PDB entry 6U5F | electron microscopy, 3.80 A resolution | chains i and v of the 54 polymer chains in the assembly

[Chain i (and v)]
Molecule: Sheath PA0622
From: Pseudomonas aeruginosa (strain ATCC 15692 / DSM 22644 / CIP 104116 / JCM 14847 / LMG 12228 / 1C / PRS 101 / PAO1)
Notes: chain v of this document is another copy of the same molecule, construct and numbering; everything in this record applies to it too
UniProtKB: G3XD39 (G3XD39_PSEAE); numbering as in UniProt (aligned over 1-386)
Sequence (386 residues; each row starts with the number of its first residue):
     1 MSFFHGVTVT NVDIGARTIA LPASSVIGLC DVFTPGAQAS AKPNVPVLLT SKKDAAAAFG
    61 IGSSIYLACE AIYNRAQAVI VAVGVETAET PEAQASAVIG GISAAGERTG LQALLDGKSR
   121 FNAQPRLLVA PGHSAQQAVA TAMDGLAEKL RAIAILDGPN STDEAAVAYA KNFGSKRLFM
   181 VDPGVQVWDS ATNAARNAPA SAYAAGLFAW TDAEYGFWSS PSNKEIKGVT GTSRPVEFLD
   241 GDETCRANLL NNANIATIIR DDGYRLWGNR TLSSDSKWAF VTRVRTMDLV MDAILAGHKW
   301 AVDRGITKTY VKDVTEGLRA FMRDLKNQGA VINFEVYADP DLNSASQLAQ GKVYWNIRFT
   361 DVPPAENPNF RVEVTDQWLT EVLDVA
Disordered / not traced: 1

[Interface between chain i and chain v]
Residue-residue contacts (15):
  His-5(i) with Asp-303(v), salt bridge
  Gly-6(i) with Val-302(v)
  Val-7(i) with Leu-295(v), hydrophobic; Val-302(v), hydrophobic
  Val-9(i) with Arg-151(v), hydrogen bond (backbone-side chain); Met-291(v), hydrophobic
  Asn-11(i) with Trp-278(v); Met-287(v)
  Ile-14(i) with Asn-356(v); Arg-358(v)
  Gly-15(i) with Arg-358(v)
  Ala-16(i) with Arg-358(v)
  Arg-17(i) with Glu-335(v), salt bridge; Tyr-337(v)
  Lys-53(i) with Asp-341(v)
Interface residues without a listed pair, chain v (14 interface residues in all): Arg-319, Val-336

[In short]
10 residues of chain i and 14 residues of chain v are in contact, with 1 hydrogen bond and 2 salt bridges.
Polar contacts include His-5(i)/Asp-303(v), Arg-17(i)/Glu-335(v) and Val-9(i)/Arg-151(v).
Chain i and chain v are both Sheath PA0622 (Pseudomonas aeruginosa (strain ATCC 15692 / DSM 22644 / CIP 104116
/ JCM 14847 / LMG 12228 / 1C / PRS 101 / PAO1)); the structure, CryoEM Structure of Pyocin R2 - precontracted
- collar, was determined by electron microscopy, deposited together with 6PYT, 6U5B, 6U5J and 6U5K.
